6TLA - chains A and B; structure by X-ray diffraction, 2.16 A resolution.

== Chain A (and B) ==
Molecule: Oxidized low-density lipoprotein receptor 1
Organism: Homo sapiens
Notes: chain B of this document is another copy of the same molecule, construct and numbering; everything in this record applies to it too
UniProt: P78380 (OLR1_HUMAN); numbering as in UniProt (aligned over 129-273)
Chain sequence (149 residues; numbered 125 to 273; the number before each row is that of its first residue):
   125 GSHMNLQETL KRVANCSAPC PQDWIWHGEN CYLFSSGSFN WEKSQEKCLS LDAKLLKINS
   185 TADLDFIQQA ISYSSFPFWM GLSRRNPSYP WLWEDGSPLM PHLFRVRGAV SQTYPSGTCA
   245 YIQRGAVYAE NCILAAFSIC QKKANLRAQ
Unresolved in the structure: 125-138, 271-273 (chain B: 125-136, 271-273)
Disulfide bonds: Cys144-Cys155, Cys172-Cys264, Cys243-Cys256
Construct notes: expression tag (125-128)
Curated features (UniProtKB/Swiss-Prot):
  - site: Asn183 (Not glycosylated)
  - glycosylation: Asn139 (N-linked (GlcNAc...) (complex) asparagine)
  - natural variant: Lys167 (K167N: Myocardial infarction susceptibility)
  - mutagenesis: Cys140 (C140S: Abolishes homodimerization), Cys144 (C144S: Abolishes sorting into the cell surface and binding to acetylated LDL (AcLDL) while increasing N-glycosylation; when associated with S-155; S-172; S-243; S-256 and S-264), Trp150 (W150A: Abolishes binding to acetylated LDL (AcLDL), probably due to inappropriate homodimerization), Cys155 (C155S: Abolishes sorting into the cell surface and binding to acetylated LDL (AcLDL) while increasing N-glycosylation; when associated with S-144; S-172; S-243; S-256 and S-264), Cys172 (C172S: Abolishes sorting into the cell surface and binding to acetylated LDL (AcLDL) while increasing N-glycosylation; when associated with S-144; S-155; S-243; S-256 and S-264), Asn183 (N183Q: Does not affect glycosylation state), Gln193 (Q193L: Impairs binding to acetylated LDL (AcLDL); when associated with 198-AA-199), Ser198 to Ser199 (Impairs binding to acetylated LDL (AcLDL); when associated with L-193), Arg208 (R208N: Does not affect subcellular location but displays a strongly reduced affinity for acetylated LDL (AcLDL)), Arg209 to Asn210 (Abolishes binding to acetylated LDL (AcLDL)), Arg209 (R209N: Does not affect binding to acetylated LDL (AcLDL)), His226 (H226A: No effect; H226Q: Abolishes binding to acetylated LDL (AcLDL); when associated with N-229 and N-231), 9 further mutagenesis entries in UniProt

== How chain A and chain B interact ==
Disulfides between the chains: Cys140(A)-Cys140(B)
Residue-residue contacts (46):
  Cys140(A) - Cys140(B)  disulfide
  Ala142(A) - Pro143(B)
  Ala142(A) - Trp150(B)  hydrophobic
  Pro143(A) - Ala142(B)
  Pro143(A) - Pro143(B)
  Cys144(A) - Trp150(B)
  Gln146(A) - Trp150(B)
  Gln146(A) - His151(B)
  Gln146(A) - Gly152(B)  hydrogen bond (side chain-backbone)
  Asp147(A) - Ile149(B)
  Asp147(A) - Trp150(B)  hydrogen bond (backbone-backbone)
  Asp147(A) - His151(B)  salt bridge
  Asp147(A) - Phe190(B)
  Trp148(A) - Trp148(B)
  Trp148(A) - Ile149(B)
  Ile149(A) - Asp147(B)
  Ile149(A) - Trp148(B)
  Ile149(A) - Ile149(B)  hydrophobic
  Trp150(A) - Ala142(B)  hydrophobic
  Trp150(A) - Cys144(B)
  Trp150(A) - Gln146(B)
  Trp150(A) - Asp147(B)  hydrogen bond (backbone-backbone)
  His151(A) - Gln146(B)
  His151(A) - Asp147(B)  salt bridge
  Gly152(A) - Gln146(B)  hydrogen bond (backbone-side chain)
  Phe158(A) - Tyr197(B)  hydrophobic
  Ser160(A) - Gln193(B)
  Ser160(A) - Ser196(B)  hydrogen bond (backbone-side chain)
  Phe190(A) - Asp147(B)
  Gln193(A) - Asp147(B)
  Ala194(A) - Tyr197(B)  hydrogen bond (backbone-side chain)
  Ile195(A) - Tyr197(B)
  Ser196(A) - Ser160(B)
  Ser196(A) - Phe261(B)
  Tyr197(A) - Ser160(B)
  Tyr197(A) - Phe200(B)
  Tyr197(A) - Phe261(B)  hydrophobic
  Ser198(A) - Tyr197(B)  hydrogen bond (side chain-backbone)
  Ser198(A) - Ser199(B)
  Ser199(A) - Ser199(B)  hydrogen bond (backbone-side chain)
  Phe200(A) - Ser196(B)
  Phe200(A) - Tyr197(B)
  Phe200(A) - Ser199(B)
  Phe202(A) - Tyr197(B)  hydrophobic
  Phe261(A) - Ser196(B)
  Phe261(A) - Tyr197(B)  hydrophobic
Also at the interface, not in a pair above, chain A (27 interface residues in all): Pro145, Ser159, Gly161
Also at the interface, not in a pair above, chain B (21 interface residues in all): Pro145, Ser198

== In short ==
Chain A and chain B form an interface of 27 and 21 residues respectively, with 1 disulfide bond, 8 hydrogen
bonds and 2 salt bridges. Polar contacts include Asp147(A)-His151(B), Gln146(A)-Gly152(B) and
Ser160(A)-Ser196(B). From UniProt: 29 mutagenesis sites on chain A.
Chain A and chain B are both Oxidized low-density lipoprotein receptor 1 (Homo sapiens); the structure,
Crystal structure of lectin-like ox-ldl receptor 1 (C 1 2 1), was determined by X-ray diffraction (same
publication as 6TL7 and 6TL9).
